PDB entry 3VIV | X-ray diffraction, 2.25 A resolution | chains A and B of the 3 polymer chains in the assembly

Chain A (and B):
Molecule: 441aa long hypothetical nfeD protein
From: Pyrococcus horikoshii
Notes: chain B of this document is another copy of the same molecule, construct and numbering; everything in this record applies to it too
Reference sequence: O59179 (O59179_PYRHO); numbering as in UniProt (aligned over 16-236)
Chain sequence (230 residues; each row starts with the number of its first residue):
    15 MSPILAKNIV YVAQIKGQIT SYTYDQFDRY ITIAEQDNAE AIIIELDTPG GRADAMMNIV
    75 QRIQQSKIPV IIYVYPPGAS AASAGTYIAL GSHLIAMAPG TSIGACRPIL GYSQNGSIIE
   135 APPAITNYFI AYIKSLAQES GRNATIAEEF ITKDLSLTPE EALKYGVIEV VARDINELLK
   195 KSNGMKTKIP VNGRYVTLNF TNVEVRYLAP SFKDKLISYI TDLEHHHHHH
Unresolved in the structure: 15-18, 238-244
Sequence notes: expression tag (15, 237-244); engineered mutation A138 (Lys in O59179)

Interface between chain A and chain B:
Contacting residue pairs - 35 pairs, chain A then chain B:
  Y38(A) - Q128(B)  hydrogen bond
  R66(A) - R66(B)
  R66(A) - D68(B)  salt bridge
  D68(A) - R66(B)  salt bridge
  D68(A) - L124(B)
  D68(A) - G125(B)
  M71(A) - L124(B)  hydrophobic
  N72(A) - Y126(B)  hydrogen bond (side chain-backbone)
  N72(A) - S127(B)
  N72(A) - Q128(B)  hydrogen bond (backbone-side chain)
  N72(A) - I133(B)
  Q75(A) - S127(B)
  Q75(A) - Q128(B)
  R76(A) - Q128(B)
  Q79(A) - Q128(B)
  L124(A) - D68(B)
  L124(A) - Y142(B)
  G125(A) - D68(B)
  Y126(A) - D68(B)  hydrogen bond (backbone-side chain)
  Y126(A) - N72(B)  hydrogen bond (backbone-side chain)
  S127(A) - N72(B)
  Q128(A) - Y38(B)  hydrogen bond
  Q128(A) - N72(B)  hydrogen bond (backbone-side chain)
  Q128(A) - Q75(B)
  Q128(A) - R76(B)
  Q128(A) - Q79(B)  hydrogen bond
  A138(A) - A138(B)  hydrophobic
  I139(A) - I139(B)  hydrophobic
  Y142(A) - L124(B)
  Y142(A) - P136(B)  hydrophobic
  L230(A) - I234(B)  hydrophobic
  I231(A) - I234(B)  hydrophobic
  I234(A) - Y36(B)
  I234(A) - I231(B)  hydrophobic
  I234(A) - I234(B)  hydrophobic
Other interface residues (no listed pair), chain A (21 interface residues in all): P136, T235
Other interface residues (no listed pair), chain B (23 interface residues in all): A67, F143, L230

Overview:
The interface between chain A and chain B involves 21 residues on one side and 23 on the other, with 8
hydrogen bonds and 2 salt bridges. Polar pairs include R66(A)-D68(B), Y38(A)-Q128(B) and N72(A)-Y126(B).
Chain A and chain B are both 441aa long hypothetical nfeD protein (Pyrococcus horikoshii); the structure,
1510-N membrane-bound stomatin-specific protease K138A mutant in complex with a substrate peptide, was
determined by X-ray diffraction.
